PDB entry 7TKD | electron microscopy, 7.70 A resolution (low resolution: residue-level contacts below are approximate; hydrogen-bond / salt-bridge calls are withheld) | chains B and F of the 27 polymer chains in the assembly

Chain B:
Molecule: ATP synthase subunit alpha
Source organism: Saccharomyces cerevisiae
UniProt: P07251 (ATPA_YEAST); residues 1-510 here correspond to UniProt positions 36-545 (UniProt number = residue number + 35)
Chain sequence (510 residues; numbered 1 to 510; the number before each row is that of its first residue):
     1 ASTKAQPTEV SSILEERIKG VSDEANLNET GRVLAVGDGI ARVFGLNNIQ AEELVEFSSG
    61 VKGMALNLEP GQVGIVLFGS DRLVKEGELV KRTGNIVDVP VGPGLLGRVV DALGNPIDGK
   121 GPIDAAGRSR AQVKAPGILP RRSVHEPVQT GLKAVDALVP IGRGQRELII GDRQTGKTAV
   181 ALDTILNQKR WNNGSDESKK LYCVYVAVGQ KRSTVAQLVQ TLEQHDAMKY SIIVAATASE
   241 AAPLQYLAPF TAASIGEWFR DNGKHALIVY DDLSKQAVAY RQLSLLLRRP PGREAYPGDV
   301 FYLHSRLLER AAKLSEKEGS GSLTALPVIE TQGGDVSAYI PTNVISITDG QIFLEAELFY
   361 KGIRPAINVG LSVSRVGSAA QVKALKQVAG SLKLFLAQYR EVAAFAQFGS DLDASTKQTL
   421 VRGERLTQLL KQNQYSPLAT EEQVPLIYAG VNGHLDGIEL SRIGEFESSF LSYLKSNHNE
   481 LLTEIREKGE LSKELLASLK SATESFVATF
Not modelled in the structure: 1-2, 408-409, 510
Swiss-Prot annotation at these positions:
  - binding site (ATP): Gly-171 to Thr-178
  - site: Ser-372 (Required for activity)
  - modified residue (Phosphoserine): Ser-22, Ser-143

Chain F:
Molecule: ATP synthase subunit beta
Source organism: Saccharomyces cerevisiae
Notes: EC 7.1.2.2
UniProt: P00830 (ATPB_YEAST); residues 1-478 here correspond to UniProt positions 34-511 (UniProt number = residue number + 33)
Chain sequence (478 residues; each row starts with the number of its first residue):
     1 ASAAQSTPIT GKVTAVIGAI VDVHFEQSEL PAILNALEIK TPQGKLVLEV AQHLGENTVR
    61 TIAMDGTEGL VRGEKVLDTG GPISVPVGRE TLGRIINVIG EPIDERGPIK SKLRKPIHAD
   121 PPSFAEQSTS AEILETGIKV VDLLAPYARG GKIGLFGGAG VGKTVFIQEL INNIAKAHGG
   181 FSVFTGVGER TREGNDLYRE MKETGVINLE GESKVALVFG QMNEPPGARA RVALTGLTIA
   241 EYFRDEEGQD VLLFIDNIFR FTQAGSEVSA LLGRIPSAVG YQPTLATDMG LLQERITTTK
   301 KGSVTSVQAV YVPADDLTDP APATTFAHLD ATTVLSRGIS ELGIYPAVDP LDSKSRLLDA
   361 AVVGQEHYDV ASKVQETLQT YKSLQDIIAI LGMDELSEQD KLTVERARKI QRFLSQPFAV
   421 AEVFTGIPGK LVRLKDTVAS FKAVLEGKYD NIPEHAFYMV GGIEDVVAKA EKLAAEAN
Not modelled in the structure: 1-6, 476-478
Swiss-Prot annotation at these positions:
  - binding site (ATP): Gly-157 to Thr-164
  - modified residue: Thr-79 (Phosphothreonine), Thr-204 (Phosphothreonine), Ser-340 (Phosphoserine)

Chain B / chain F interface:
Pairs across the interface - 17 pairs, chain B then chain F:
  Gln-50(B) / Leu-70(F)
  Ala-51(B) / Thr-67(F)
  Ala-51(B) / Gly-69(F)
  Ala-51(B) / Leu-70(F)
  Leu-68(B) / Ala-15(F)
  Leu-68(B) / Val-16(F)
  Leu-68(B) / Ile-17(F)
  Ile-138(B) / Ile-103(F)
  Pro-291(B) / Val-279(F)
  Pro-291(B) / Gly-280(F)
  Ser-337(B) / Ala-314(F)
  Thr-342(B) / Ala-159(F)
  Ile-345(B) / Ala-159(F)
  Ile-345(B) / Gly-160(F)
  Ser-346(B) / Ala-159(F)
  Ser-346(B) / Gly-160(F)
  Gly-370(B) / Glu-341(F)
Also at the interface, not in a pair above, chain B (20 interface residues in all): Asn-47, Ile-49, Leu-66, Asn-67, Glu-69, Pro-70, Gly-137, Tyr-302, Arg-306, Thr-348
Also at the interface, not in a pair above, chain F (19 interface residues in all): Thr-14, Gly-18, Glu-68, Arg-72, Met-222, Asn-223

In short:
20 residues of chain B and 19 residues of chain F are in contact. UniProt lists 8 ATP-binding residues on
chain B; 8 ATP-binding residues on chain F.
Chain B is ATP synthase subunit alpha and chain F is ATP synthase subunit beta, both from Saccharomyces
cerevisiae; the structure, Yeast ATP synthase State 1catalytic(h) with 10 mM ATP backbone model, was
determined by electron microscopy together with 7TJS, 7TJT, 7TJU, 7TJV, 7TJW, 7TJX and 30 further entries from
the same study.
